PDB entry 7N1H | electron microscopy, 4.30 A resolution (low resolution: residue-level contacts below are approximate; hydrogen-bond / salt-bridge calls are withheld) | chains L and J of the 16 polymer chains in the assembly

# Chain L (and J)
Molecule: Capsid
Source organism: Venezuelan equine encephalitis virus
Notes: chain J of this document is another copy of the same molecule, construct and numbering; everything in this record applies to it too
Reference sequence: A0A0C4MX98 (A0A0C4MX98_9VIRU); residues 114-275 here = UniProt positions 114-275
Amino-acid sequence (162 residues; numbered 114 to 275; the number before each row is that of its first residue):
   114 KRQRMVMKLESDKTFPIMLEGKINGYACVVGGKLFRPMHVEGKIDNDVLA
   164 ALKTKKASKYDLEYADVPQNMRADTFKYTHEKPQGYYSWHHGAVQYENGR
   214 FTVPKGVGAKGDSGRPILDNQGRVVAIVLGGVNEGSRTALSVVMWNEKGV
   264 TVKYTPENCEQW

# Interface between chain L and chain J
Contacting residue pairs (11):
  Glu210(L) with Lys190(J)
  Val245(L) with Gln182(J)
  Asn246(L) with Asn183(J)
  Glu247(L) with Gln182(J); Ala186(J)
  Gly248(L) with Asn183(J); Ala186(J)
  Ser249(L) with Ala186(J)
  Arg250(L) with Ala186(J)
  Pro269(L) with Gln182(J)
  Glu270(L) with Gln182(J)
Interface residues without a listed pair, chain J (5 interface residues in all): Asp187

# Overview
9 residues of chain L and 5 residues of chain J are in contact.
Chain L and chain J are both Capsid (Venezuelan equine encephalitis virus); the structure, CryoEM structure of
Venezuelan equine encephalitis virus VLP in complex with the LDLRAD3 receptor, was determined by electron
microscopy, deposited together with 7N1I.
